7RSO - chains A and H of the 12 polymer chains in the assembly; structure by electron microscopy, 4.10 A resolution (low resolution: residue-level contacts below are approximate; hydrogen-bond / salt-bridge calls are withheld).

Chain A:
Molecule: AMC016 gp120
Source organism: Human immunodeficiency virus 1
Sequence (486 residues; numbered 30 to 513 plus 29 insertion-coded residues; 27 numbers in that range are skipped by the numbering (no residue carries them; nothing is unmodelled there); the number before each row is that of its first residue; a row labelled like 134A-134W holds insertion residues (134A, then the next letters in order)):
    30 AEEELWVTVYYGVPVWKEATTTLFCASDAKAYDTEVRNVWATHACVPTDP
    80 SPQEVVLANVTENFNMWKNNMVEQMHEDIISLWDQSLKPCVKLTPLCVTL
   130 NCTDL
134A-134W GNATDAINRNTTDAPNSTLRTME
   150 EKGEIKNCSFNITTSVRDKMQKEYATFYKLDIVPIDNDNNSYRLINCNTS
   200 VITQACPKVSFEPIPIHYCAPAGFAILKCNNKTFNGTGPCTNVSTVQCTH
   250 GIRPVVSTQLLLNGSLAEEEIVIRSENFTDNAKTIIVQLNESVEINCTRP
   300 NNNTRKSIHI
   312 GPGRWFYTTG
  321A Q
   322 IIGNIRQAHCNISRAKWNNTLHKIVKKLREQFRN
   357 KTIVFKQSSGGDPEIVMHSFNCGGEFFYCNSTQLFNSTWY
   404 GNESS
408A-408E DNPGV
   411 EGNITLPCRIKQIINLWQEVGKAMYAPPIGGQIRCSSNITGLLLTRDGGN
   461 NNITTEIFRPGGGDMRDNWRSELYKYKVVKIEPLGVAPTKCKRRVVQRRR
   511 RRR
Disordered / not traced: 30-31, 58-65, 134A-134W, 408A-408E, 503-513
Disulfide bonds: Cys54-Cys74, Cys126-Cys196, Cys131-Cys157, Cys218-Cys247, Cys228-Cys239, Cys296-Cys331, Cys378-Cys445, Cys385-Cys418
Covalently attached groups: N-acetylglucosamine (NAG) linked to Asn88, Asn130, Asn156, Asn160, Asn188, Asn197, Asn230, Asn234, Asn241, Asn262, Asn289, Asn295, Asn301, Asn325, Asn332, Asn339, Asn355, Asn386, Asn392, Asn405, Asn413, Asn448, Asn462; glycan linked to Asn276
Reported in the primary citation:
  - post-translational modification sites: Asn130, Asn134B, Asn156, Asn160, Asn197, Asn241, Asn289, Asn301, Asn339, Asn462

Chain H:
Molecule: PGV04 Fab heavy chain
Source organism: Homo sapiens
Notes: antibody fragment or engineered binder
Sequence (229 residues; each row starts with the number of its first residue; a row labelled like 52A-52B holds insertion residues (52A, then the next letters in order)):
     1 QVQLVQSGSGVKKPGASVRVSCWTSEDIFERTELI
   35A H
    36 WVRQAPGQGLEWIGWVK
52A-52B TV
    53 TGAVNFGSPDFRQRVSLTRDRDLFTAHMDI
82A-82C RGL
    83 TQGDTATYFCARQKFYTG
100A-100F GQGWYF
   101 DLWGRGTLIVVSSASTKGPSVFPLAPSSKSTSGGTAALGCLVKDYFPEPV
   151 TVSWNSGALTSGVHTFPAVLQSSGLYSLSSVVTVPSSSLGTQTYICNVNH
   201 KPSNTKVDKKVEPKSCD
Disordered / not traced: 1, 114-217
Disulfide bonds: Cys22-Cys92

How chain A and chain H interact:
Residue-residue contacts (32; chain A residue first):
  Glu275(A) with Gly100(H); Gly100A(H)
  Asn276(A) with Gly100A(H)
  Asp279(A) with Trp100D(H)
  Asn280(A) with Trp50(H); Asn57(H); Trp100D(H)
  Ala281(A) with Trp50(H)
  Lys282(A) with Gly100(H)
  Ser365(A) with Val56(H); Phe58(H); Arg64(H)
  Gly367(A) with Thr53(H); Gly54(H)
  Asp368(A) with Thr53(H); Arg71(H); Arg73(H)
  Ile371(A) with Thr53(H)
  Gln428(A) with Val52B(H); Arg73(H)
  Val430(A) with Asp74(H)
  Arg456(A) with Asn57(H)
  Asp457(A) with Asn57(H); Arg64(H)
  Gly458(A) with Asn57(H); Phe58(H)
  Gly459(A) with Phe58(H); Gly59(H)
  Arg469(A) with Arg64(H)
  Gly472(A) with Thr53(H)
  Gly473(A) with Thr53(H)
  Arg480(A) with Tyr98(H)
Also at the interface, not in a pair above, chain A (26 interface residues in all): Thr283, Gly366, Thr455, Asn460, Ile463, Asp474
Also at the interface, not in a pair above, chain H (23 interface residues in all): Leu34, Trp47, Lys52, Ala55, Ser60, Pro61, Thr99

In short:
The interface between chain A and chain H involves 26 residues on one side and 23 on the other. Covalently
linked N-acetylglucosamine: at Asn88(A), Asn130(A), Asn156(A), Asn160(A), Asn188(A) and Asn197(A) and 17 more.
The paper reports modification sites Asn130(A), Asn134B(A) and Asn156(A) among others.
Chain A is AMC016 gp120 (Human immunodeficiency virus 1) and chain H is PGV04 Fab heavy chain (Homo sapiens);
the structure, AMC016 SOSIP.v4.2 in complex with PGV04 Fab, was determined by electron microscopy together
with 7RSN from the same study.
